Entry 9ML4 (electron microscopy, 3.30 A resolution); this record covers chains A and B of the 9 polymer chains in the assembly.

[Chain A (and B)]
Molecule: Spike glycoprotein
Source organism: Severe acute respiratory syndrome coronavirus 2
Notes: chain B of this document is another copy of the same molecule, construct and numbering; everything in this record applies to it too
Reference sequence: P0DTC2 (SPIKE_SARS2); numbering as in UniProt; present here: 1-676, 680-1213
Amino-acid sequence (1256 residues; row label = number of the first residue in the row; note: 3 numbers in that range are skipped by the numbering (no residue carries them; nothing is unmodelled there)):
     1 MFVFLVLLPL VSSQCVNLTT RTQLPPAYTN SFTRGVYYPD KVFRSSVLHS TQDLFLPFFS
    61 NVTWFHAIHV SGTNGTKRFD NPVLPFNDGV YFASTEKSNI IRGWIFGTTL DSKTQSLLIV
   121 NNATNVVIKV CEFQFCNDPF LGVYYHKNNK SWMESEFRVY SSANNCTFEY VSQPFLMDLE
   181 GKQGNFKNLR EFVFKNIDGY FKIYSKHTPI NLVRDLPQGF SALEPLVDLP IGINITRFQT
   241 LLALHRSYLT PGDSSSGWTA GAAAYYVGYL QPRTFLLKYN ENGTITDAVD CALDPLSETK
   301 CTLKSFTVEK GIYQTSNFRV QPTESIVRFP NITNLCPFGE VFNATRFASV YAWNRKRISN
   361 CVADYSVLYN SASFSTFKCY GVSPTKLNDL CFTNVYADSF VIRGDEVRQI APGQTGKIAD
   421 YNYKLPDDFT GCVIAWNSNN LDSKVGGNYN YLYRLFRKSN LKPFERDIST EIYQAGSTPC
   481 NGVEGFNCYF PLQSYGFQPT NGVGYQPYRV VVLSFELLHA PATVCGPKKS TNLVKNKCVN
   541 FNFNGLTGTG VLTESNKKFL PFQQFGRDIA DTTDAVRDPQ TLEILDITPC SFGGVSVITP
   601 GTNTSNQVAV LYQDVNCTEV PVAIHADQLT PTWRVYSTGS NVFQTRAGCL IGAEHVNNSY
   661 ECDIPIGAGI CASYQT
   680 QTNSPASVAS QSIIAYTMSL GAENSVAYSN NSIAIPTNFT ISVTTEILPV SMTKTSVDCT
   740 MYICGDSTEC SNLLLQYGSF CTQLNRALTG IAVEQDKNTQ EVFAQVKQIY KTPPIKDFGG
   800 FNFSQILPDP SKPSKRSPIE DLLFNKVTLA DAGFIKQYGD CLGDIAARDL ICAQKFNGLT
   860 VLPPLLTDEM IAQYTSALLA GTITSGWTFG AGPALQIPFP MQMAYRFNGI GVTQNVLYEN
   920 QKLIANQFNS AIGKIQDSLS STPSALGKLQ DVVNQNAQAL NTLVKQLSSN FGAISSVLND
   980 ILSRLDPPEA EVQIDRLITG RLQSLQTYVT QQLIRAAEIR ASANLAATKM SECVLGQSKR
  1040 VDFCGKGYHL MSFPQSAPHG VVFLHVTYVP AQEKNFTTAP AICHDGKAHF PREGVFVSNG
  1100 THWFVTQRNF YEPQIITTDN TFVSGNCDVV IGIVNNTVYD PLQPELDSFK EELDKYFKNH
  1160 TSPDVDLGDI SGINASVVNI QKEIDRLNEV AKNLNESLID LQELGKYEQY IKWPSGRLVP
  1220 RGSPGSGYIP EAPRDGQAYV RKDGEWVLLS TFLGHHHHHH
Not modelled in the structure: 1-26, 70-77, 144-164, 173-185, 246-262, 623-635, 680-688, 828-853, 1148-1259
Disulfide bonds: Cys131-Cys166, Cys291-Cys301, Cys336-Cys361, Cys379-Cys432, Cys391-Cys525, Cys480-Cys488, Cys617-Cys649, Cys662-Cys671, Cys738-Cys760, Cys743-Cys749, Cys1032-Cys1043, Cys1082-Cys1126
Covalently attached groups: N-acetylglucosamine (NAG) linked to Asn61, Asn165, Asn234, Asn282, Asn331, Asn343, Asn603, Asn616, Asn657, Asn709, Asn717, Asn1074, Asn1098, Asn1134
Construct notes: engineered mutation Pro817 (Phe in P0DTC2), Pro892 (Ala in P0DTC2), Pro899 (Ala in P0DTC2), Pro942 (Ala in P0DTC2), Pro986 (Lys in P0DTC2), Pro987 (Val in P0DTC2); expression tag (1214-1259)
UniProt features mapped onto this chain:
  - region: Asn280 to Cys301 (Putative superantigen), Arg403 to Asp405 (Integrin-binding motif), Asn448 to Phe456 (Immunodominant HLA epitope recognized by the CD8+), Ser816 to Tyr837 (Fusion peptide 1), Lys835 to Phe855 (Fusion peptide 2), Asp1163 to Glu1202 (Heptad repeat 2)
  - site: Arg815, Ser816 (Cleavage)
  - glycosylation: Asn17 (N-linked (GlcNAc...) (complex) asparagine), Asn61 (N-linked (GlcNAc...) (hybrid) asparagine), Asn74 (N-linked (GlcNAc...) (complex) asparagine), Asn122 (N-linked (GlcNAc...) (hybrid) asparagine), Asn149 (N-linked (GlcNAc...) (complex) asparagine), Asn165 (N-linked (GlcNAc...) (complex) asparagine), Asn234 (N-linked (GlcNAc...) (high mannose) asparagine), Asn282 (N-linked (GlcNAc...) (complex) asparagine), Thr323 (O-linked (GalNAc) threonine), Ser325 (O-linked (HexNAc...) serine), Asn331 (N-linked (GlcNAc...) (complex) asparagine), Asn343 (N-linked (GlcNAc...) (complex) asparagine), Asn603 (N-linked (GlcNAc...) (hybrid) asparagine), Asn616 (N-linked (GlcNAc...) (complex) asparagine), Asn657 (N-linked (GlcNAc...) (complex) asparagine), Thr676 (O-linked (GlcNAc...) threonine), Asn709 (N-linked (GlcNAc...) (high mannose) asparagine), Asn717 (N-linked (GlcNAc...) (hybrid) asparagine), Asn801 (N-linked (GlcNAc...) (hybrid) asparagine), Asn1074 (N-linked (GlcNAc...) (hybrid) asparagine) and 5 more in UniProt
  - natural variant: Leu5 (L5F: In strain: Iota/B.1.526), Ser13 (S13I: In strain: Epsilon/B.1.427/B.1.429), Leu18 (L18F: In strain: Beta/B.1.351, Gamma/P.1 and 1 more), Thr19 (T19I: In strain: Omicron/BQ.1.1, Omicron/XBB.1.5 and 1 more; T19R: In strain: Delta/B.1.617.2, Omicron/BA.2 and 4 more), Thr20 (T20N: In strain: Gamma/P.1), Leu24 to Ala27 (sequence variant, change not given here; In strain: Omicron/BA.2, Omicron/BA.2.12.1 and 6 more), Pro26 (P26S: In strain: Gamma/P.1), Gln52 (Q52H: In strain: Omicron/EG.5.1), Ala67 (A67V: In strain: Eta/B.1.525, Omicron/BA.1), His69 to Val70 (deletion: In strain: Alpha/B.1.1.7, Eta/B.1.525 and 5 more), Gly75 (G75V: In strain: Lambda/C.37), Thr76 (T76I: In strain: Lambda/C.37), 79 further natural variant entries in UniProt
  - mutagenesis: His69 to Val70 (Increased incorporation of cleaved spike into virions), Asn121 (N121Q: Partial loss of biliverdin affinity), Arg190 (R190K: Partial loss of biliverdin affinity), Asn234 (N234Q: Increased resistance to neutralizing antibodies), Asn331 (N331Q: Reduced viral infectivity), Asn343 (N343Q: Reduced viral infectivity), Leu452 (L452R: Increased resistance to neutralizing antibodies. Decreases HLA binding to NF9 epitope. Increased binding affinity to human ACE2), Tyr453 (Y453F: Decreased HLA binding to NF9 epitope. Increased binding affinity to human ACE2), Ala475 (A475V: Increased resistance to neutralizing antibodies), Val483 (V483A: Increased resistance to neutralizing antibodies), Glu484 (E484D: Increased replication in human TMEM106B overexpressing cells), Phe490 (F490L: Increased resistance to neutralizing antibodies and human covalescent sera neutralization), 6 further mutagenesis entries in UniProt
What the authors report for this chain:
  - mutagenesis - R357N, Y396T: decreased binding to M8b-B1

[Interface between chain A and chain B]
Pairs across the interface - 151 pairs, chain A then chain B:
  Tyr38(A) - Phe562(B)  hydrophobic
  Tyr38(A) - Gln563(B)
  Lys41(A) - Phe562(B)  hydrogen bond (side chain-backbone)
  Lys41(A) - Gln563(B)
  Lys41(A) - Gln564(B)  hydrogen bond (backbone-backbone)
  Lys41(A) - Phe565(B)
  Val42(A) - Gln563(B)
  Val42(A) - Phe565(B)
  Val42(A) - Arg567(B)
  Phe43(A) - Lys558(B)
  Phe43(A) - Phe559(B)  hydrophobic
  Phe43(A) - Gln563(B)  hydrogen bond (backbone-side chain)
  Phe43(A) - Phe565(B)  hydrogen bond (backbone-backbone)
  Phe43(A) - Gly566(B)
  Phe43(A) - Arg567(B)  hydrogen bond (backbone-backbone)
  Arg44(A) - Asp571(B)  salt bridge
  Val47(A) - Ile569(B)  hydrophobic
  Thr167(A) - Asn360(B)
  Phe168(A) - Asn360(B)
  Glu224(A) - Phe562(B)
  Pro225(A) - Phe562(B)  hydrophobic
  Asn282(A) - Lys558(B)
  Asn282(A) - Leu560(B)
  Gly283(A) - Gln563(B)  hydrogen bond (backbone-side chain)
  Asp737(A) - Asn317(B)
  Met740(A) - Asn317(B)
  Met740(A) - Arg319(B)
  Met740(A) - Phe592(B)  hydrophobic
  Gln755(A) - Ser968(B)
  Gln755(A) - Asn969(B)
  Gln755(A) - Phe970(B)
  Gln755(A) - Gly971(B)
  Tyr756(A) - Phe970(B)  hydrophobic
  Gly757(A) - Gln965(B)
  Gly757(A) - Ser968(B)
  Ser758(A) - Thr961(B)
  Ser758(A) - Lys964(B)
  Ser758(A) - Gln965(B)  hydrogen bond (backbone-side chain)
  Phe759(A) - Gln965(B)
  Phe759(A) - Phe970(B)  hydrophobic
  Phe759(A) - Gln1002(B)
  Phe759(A) - Ser1003(B)
  Phe759(A) - Thr1006(B)
  Gln762(A) - Thr961(B)
  Gln762(A) - Thr1006(B)
  Arg765(A) - Gln957(B)  hydrogen bond
  Arg765(A) - Thr961(B)
  Gln784(A) - Asp1041(B)
  Lys786(A) - Leu699(B)
  Lys786(A) - Gly700(B)
  Lys786(A) - Lys1045(B)
  Gln787(A) - Ala701(B)
  Gln787(A) - Asn703(B)  hydrogen bond
  Ile788(A) - Leu699(B)  hydrophobic
  Ile788(A) - Ala701(B)  hydrogen bond (backbone-backbone)
  Ile788(A) - Glu702(B)
  Ile788(A) - Asn703(B)  hydrogen bond (backbone-backbone)
  Tyr789(A) - Asn703(B)
  Tyr789(A) - Val705(B)  hydrophobic
  Lys790(A) - Glu702(B)  salt bridge
  Lys790(A) - Asn703(B)  hydrogen bond (backbone-backbone)
  Lys790(A) - Ser704(B)
  Pro792(A) - Tyr707(B)  hydrophobic
  Asp796(A) - Tyr707(B)  hydrogen bond (backbone-side chain)
  Asp796(A) - Asn709(B)  hydrogen bond
  Phe797(A) - Tyr707(B)
  Phe855(A) - Pro589(B)
  Phe855(A) - Phe592(B)  hydrophobic
  Phe855(A) - Asp614(B)
  Gly857(A) - Phe592(B)
  Leu858(A) - Phe592(B)
  Thr859(A) - Asp614(B)  hydrogen bond
  Leu861(A) - Gln613(B)
  Pro862(A) - Ala647(B)  hydrophobic
  Pro863(A) - Ala668(B)  hydrogen bond (backbone-backbone)
  Leu864(A) - Pro665(B)  hydrophobic
  Leu864(A) - Ala668(B)
  Leu864(A) - Gly669(B)  hydrogen bond (backbone-backbone)
  Leu865(A) - Met697(B)  hydrophobic
  Thr866(A) - Arg646(B)
  Thr866(A) - Ala668(B)
  Thr866(A) - Gly669(B)
  Met869(A) - Gly669(B)
  Met869(A) - Thr696(B)
  Met869(A) - Met697(B)  hydrophobic
  Met869(A) - Leu699(B)
  Gln872(A) - Leu699(B)
  Tyr873(A) - Leu699(B)
  Thr883(A) - Val705(B)
  Trp886(A) - Tyr1047(B)
  Thr887(A) - Tyr1047(B)
  Gly889(A) - Lys1045(B)
  Ala890(A) - Lys1045(B)
  Ala890(A) - Gly1046(B)
  Ala890(A) - Tyr1047(B)
  Gly891(A) - Lys1045(B)
  Pro892(A) - Pro1069(B)
  Pro892(A) - Glu1072(B)
  Ala893(A) - Val705(B)  hydrophobic
  Leu894(A) - Ala713(B)
  Leu894(A) - Pro715(B)
  Leu894(A) - Glu1072(B)
  Gln895(A) - Val705(B)
  Gln895(A) - Ala706(B)
  Gln895(A) - Ser711(B)  hydrogen bond
  Gln895(A) - Ile712(B)
  Gln895(A) - Ala713(B)  hydrogen bond (backbone-backbone)
  Gln895(A) - Asn1074(B)
  Ile896(A) - Tyr707(B)
  Ile896(A) - Ser711(B)
  Ile896(A) - Ile712(B)  hydrophobic
  Pro897(A) - Tyr707(B)  hydrophobic
  Pro897(A) - Ser708(B)
  Pro897(A) - Asn709(B)
  Pro897(A) - Ser711(B)
  Pro897(A) - Thr1077(B)
  Phe898(A) - Tyr707(B)  hydrogen bond (backbone-side chain)
  Met900(A) - Thr1077(B)  hydrogen bond
  Met900(A) - Val1094(B)  hydrophobic
  Tyr904(A) - Val1094(B)
  Tyr904(A) - Arg1107(B)
  Asn907(A) - Arg1107(B)
  Gln913(A) - Pro1090(B)
  Gln913(A) - Arg1107(B)
  Asn914(A) - Phe1121(B)
  Asn914(A) - Ser1123(B)  hydrogen bond
  Tyr917(A) - Pro1079(B)
  Tyr917(A) - Phe1089(B)  hydrophobic
  Tyr917(A) - Val1128(B)
  Tyr917(A) - Val1129(B)
  Glu918(A) - Ser1123(B)
  Glu918(A) - Gly1124(B)
  Glu918(A) - Val1128(B)
  Gln920(A) - Ile1130(B)
  Val963(A) - Ala570(B)  hydrophobic
  Lys964(A) - Ile569(B)
  Gln1005(A) - Gln1002(B)  hydrogen bond
  Gln1005(A) - Thr1006(B)
  Leu1012(A) - Gln1010(B)
  Ile1013(A) - Ile1013(B)  hydrophobic
  Thr1027(A) - Arg1039(B)
  Ser1030(A) - Val1040(B)
  Ser1030(A) - Asp1041(B)
  Glu1031(A) - Arg1039(B)  salt bridge
  Glu1031(A) - Val1040(B)
  Leu1034(A) - Val1040(B)
  Arg1039(A) - Arg1039(B)
  Glu1111(A) - Ser1123(B)
  Leu1141(A) - Leu1141(B)  hydrophobic
  Glu1144(A) - Leu1141(B)
  Glu1144(A) - Leu1145(B)
Other interface residues (no listed pair), chain A (88 interface residues in all): His49, Thr284, Ala766, Thr768, Lys854, Thr912, Asn960, Leu1001, Thr1009, Gly1035, Gln1036
Other interface residues (no listed pair), chain B (92 interface residues in all): Gln314, Lys557, Asp568, Gly667, Ile670, Cys671, Asn710, Gly999, Thr1009, Phe1042, Tyr1067, Val1068, Ala1078, Arg1091, Gly1093

[Overview]
Chain A and chain B form an interface of 88 and 92 residues respectively; the contacts include 23 hydrogen
bonds and 3 salt bridges. Among the polar pairs are Arg44(A)-Asp571(B), Lys790(A)-Glu702(B) and
Glu1031(A)-Arg1039(B). The paper reports that R357N and Y396T of chain A reduce binding to M8b-B1.
Chain A and chain B are both Spike glycoprotein (Severe acute respiratory syndrome coronavirus 2); the
structure, Structure of the SARS-CoV-2 Spike 6P in complex with the rabbit M8b-A10 Fab, was determined by
electron microscopy, deposited together with 9ML5, 9ML7, 9ML8 and 9ML9.
